7T3L - chains E and M of the 28 polymer chains in the assembly; structure by electron microscopy, 3.60 A resolution.

Chain E:
Name: CRISPR type I-F/YPEST-associated protein Csy3
Reference sequence: A0A444M080 (A0A444M080_PSEAI); residues 21-361 here correspond to UniProt positions 2-342 (UniProt number = residue number - 19)
Amino-acid sequence (360 residues; numbered 2 to 361; the number before each row is that of its first residue):
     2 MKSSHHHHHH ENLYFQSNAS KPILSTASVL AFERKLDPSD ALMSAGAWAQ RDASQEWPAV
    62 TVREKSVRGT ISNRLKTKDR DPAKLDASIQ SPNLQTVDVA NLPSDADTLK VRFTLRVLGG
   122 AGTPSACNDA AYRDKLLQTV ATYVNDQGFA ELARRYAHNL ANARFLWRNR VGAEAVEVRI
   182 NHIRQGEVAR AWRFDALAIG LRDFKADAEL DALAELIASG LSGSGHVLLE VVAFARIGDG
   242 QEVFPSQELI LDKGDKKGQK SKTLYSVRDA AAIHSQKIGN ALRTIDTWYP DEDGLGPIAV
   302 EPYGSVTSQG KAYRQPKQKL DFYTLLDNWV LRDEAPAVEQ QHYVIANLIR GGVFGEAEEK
Unresolved in the structure: 2-23, 359-361
Differences from the reference sequence: initiating methionine (2); expression tag (3-20)

Chain M:
Molecule: 61-nt RNA strand
Sequence (61 nucleotides; each row starts with the number of its first residue):
     1 CUAAGAAAUU CACGGCGGGC UUGAUGUCCG CGUCUACCUG AUUCACUGCC GUAUAGGCAG
    61 C

How chain E and chain M interact:
Pairs across the interface (46; chain E residue first):
  Ala32(E) - C29(M)  base contact
  Phe33(E) - C29(M)  hydrogen bond to the sugar
  Phe33(E) - G30(M)  sugar contact
  Glu34(E) - C29(M)  phosphate contact
  Glu34(E) - G30(M)  phosphate contact
  Arg35(E) - G30(M)  salt bridge to the phosphate
  Arg35(E) - C31(M)  salt bridge to the phosphate
  Ser67(E) - U39(M)  phosphate contact
  Val68(E) - C37(M)  sugar contact
  Val68(E) - U39(M)  phosphate contact
  Arg69(E) - C37(M)  hydrogen bond to the sugar
  Arg69(E) - C38(M)  sugar contact
  Arg69(E) - U39(M)  hydrogen bond to the phosphate
  Arg69(E) - G40(M)  hydrogen bond to the sugar
  Gly70(E) - C37(M)  sugar contact
  Leu95(E) - U39(M)  base contact
  Trp168(E) - G32(M)  base contact
  Arg169(E) - U35(M)  salt bridge to the phosphate
  Arg169(E) - A36(M)  salt bridge to the phosphate
  Phe245(E) - U35(M)  phosphate contact
  Pro246(E) - C34(M)  phosphate contact
  Ser247(E) - C34(M)  phosphate contact
  Gln248(E) - U33(M)  base contact
  Gln248(E) - C34(M)  hydrogen bond to the phosphate
  Glu249(E) - U33(M)  hydrogen bond to the base
  Leu250(E) - U33(M)  base contact
  Lys258(E) - U39(M)  base contact
  Lys263(E) - U35(M)  salt bridge to the phosphate
  His275(E) - U33(M)  salt bridge to the phosphate
  Gln277(E) - C31(M)  sugar contact
  Gln277(E) - G32(M)  sugar contact
  Gln277(E) - U33(M)  hydrogen bond to the phosphate
  Lys278(E) - G32(M)  hydrogen bond to the base
  Lys278(E) - U33(M)  phosphate contact
  Lys278(E) - C34(M)  salt bridge to the phosphate
  Asn281(E) - G32(M)  hydrogen bond to the phosphate
  Arg284(E) - C31(M)  sugar contact
  Arg284(E) - G32(M)  salt bridge to the phosphate
  Thr308(E) - G32(M)  base contact
  Ser309(E) - G32(M)  hydrogen bond to the base
  Arg351(E) - G30(M)  sugar contact
  Gly352(E) - G30(M)  sugar contact
  Gly353(E) - C29(M)  hydrogen bond to the sugar
  Gly353(E) - G30(M)  sugar contact
  Val354(E) - C29(M)  base contact
  Val354(E) - G30(M)  base contact
Also at the interface, not in a pair above, chain E (32 interface residues in all): Gln96, Ser126

Summary:
32 residues of chain E face 12 of chain M across their interface, with 11 hydrogen bonds and 8 salt bridges.
Polar pairs include Glu249(E)-U33(M), Lys278(E)-G32(M) and Ser309(E)-G32(M).
Chain E is CRISPR type I-F/YPEST-associated protein Csy3 and chain M is a 61-nt RNA strand; the structure,
Cryo-EM structure of Csy-AcrIF24-DNA dimer, was determined by electron microscopy, deposited together with
7T3J, 7T3K, 7TAW and 7TAX.
